Entry 8HG5 (electron microscopy, 2.90 A resolution); this record covers chains P and Q of the 3 polymer chains in the assembly.

Chain P:
Protein: Chlorophyll a-b binding protein, chloroplastic
From: Ostreococcus tauri
UniProt: Q3B9U7 (Q3B9U7_OSTTA); residue numbers follow UniProt; this construct covers 1-233
Amino-acid sequence (233 residues; row label = number of the first residue in the row):
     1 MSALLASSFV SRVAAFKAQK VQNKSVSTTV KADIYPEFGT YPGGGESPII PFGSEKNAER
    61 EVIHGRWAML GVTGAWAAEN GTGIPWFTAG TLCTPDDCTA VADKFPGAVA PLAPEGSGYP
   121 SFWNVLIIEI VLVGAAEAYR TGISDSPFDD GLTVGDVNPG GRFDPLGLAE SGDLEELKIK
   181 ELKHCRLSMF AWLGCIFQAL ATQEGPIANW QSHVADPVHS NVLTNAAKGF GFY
Disordered / not traced: 1-32
Disulfides: C93-C98
Ion coordination: chlorophyll a Mg (4 sites), coordinated by E37, E61, E181, Q198; chlorophyll b Mg site 1 near P106 (its only coordinating residue here); chlorophyll b Mg site 2 near L112 (its only coordinating residue here); Chlorophyll c2 Mg near E137 (its only coordinating residue here)
Small-molecule neighbours:
  - chlorophyll b (CHL), molecule 1: I63, R66, W67, L70, A136, Y139, R140, S146, P147, F148, L152, T153, V154, D156, V157, N158, P159, F163
  - chlorophyll b (CHL), molecule 2: W67, A89, G90, C93, C98, V101, F122, V125, I128, E129, L132, V133
  - chlorophyll b (CHL), molecule 3: A77, G81, F105, P106, G107, V109
  - chlorophyll b (CHL), molecule 4: W86, F87, T88, G90, T91, C93, F122, L126, E129
  - chlorophyll b (CHL), molecule 5: A110, P111, L112, A113, P114, Y119, P120, N124, V125, I128
  - chlorophyll b (CHL), molecule 6: V222, L223, T224, A226, A227, F230
  - chlorophyll a (CLA), molecule 1: D33, I34, P36, E37, I179, K180, K183, H184, L187
  - chlorophyll a (CLA), molecule 2: Y35, F38, G39, T40, Y41, P42, G45, S47, P48, I50, P51, F52, N57, A58, R60, E61, H64, R186, M189, F190, L193, F197
  - chlorophyll a (CLA), molecule 3: I49, F190, L193, F197
  - chlorophyll a (CLA), molecule 4: N57, R60, H64, W192, I196
  - chlorophyll a (CLA), molecule 5: R66, M69, L70, N158, P159, G160, F163, D164, L168, A169, L174, L177, K178, K180, E181, H184
  - chlorophyll a (CLA), molecule 6: W67, L70, G71, T73, G74, A77, A78, T82, I84, A89, V101, K104, F105, P106
  - chlorophyll a (CLA), molecule 7: T73, L168, L177, K180, H184, L187
  - chlorophyll a (CLA), molecule 8: L187, F190, A191, L193, G194, F197, Q198, A201, T202, N209, W210, S212, H213, S220, N221, V222, N225, F230
  - chlorophyll a (CLA), molecule 9: W210, H213, V214, P217, V218, N221, L223
  - Prasinoxanthin (IWJ; (3E,5E,7E,9E,11E,13E,15E,17E)-1-[(1S,4S)-2,2-dimethyl-6-methylidene-1,4-bis(oxidanyl)cyclohexyl]-3,7,12,16-tetramethyl-18-[(1R,4R)-2,6,6-trimethyl-4-oxidanyl-cyclohex-2-en-1-yl]octadeca-3,5,7,9,11,13,15,17-octaen-2-one), molecule 1: T73, W76, A77, N80, F148, R162, F163, P165
  - Prasinoxanthin (IWJ), molecule 2: F197, L200, A201, V222, L223, F230, F232
  - Prasinoxanthin (IWJ), molecule 3: F230, F232, Y233
  - Chlorophyll c2 (KC2): K56, E59, R60, I63, H64, W67, V133, G134, E137, R140, T141, I143
  - 9'-cis-neoxanthin (NEX; (1R,3R)-6-{(3E,5E,7E,9E,11E,13E,15E,17E)-18-[(1S,4R,6R)-4-hydroxy-2,2,6-trimethyl-7-oxabicyclo[4.1.0]hept-1-yl]-3,7,12,16-tetramethyloctadeca-1,3,5,7,9,11,13,15,17-nonaenylidene}-1,5,5-trimethylcyclohexane-1,3-diol): W67, L70, L132, A135, A136, Y139, P147, D149
  - Q6L ((1S)-3,5,5-trimethyl-4-[(3E,5E,7E,9E,11E,13E,15E,17E)-3,7,12,16-tetramethyl-18-[(1R,4R)-2,6,6-trimethyl-4-oxidanyl-cyclohex-2-en-1-yl]octadeca-3,5,7,9,11,13,15,17-octaenyl]cyclohex-3-en-1-ol), molecule 1: Y35, E37, F38, G39, K183, R186, L187, F190, P217, V218, N221, L223, T224
  - Q6L, molecule 2: F38, S47, P48, I49, I50, H64, W67, A68, L70, G71, G74, A75, W86, A89, M189, F190, W192, L193
  - Q6L, molecule 3: F38, A226, G229, F230, Y233
  - Q6L, molecule 4: M69, V72, T73, F163, D164, P165, L166, L168, H184, L187, S188, A191, C195, Q198, P206, I207, W210
  - Q6L, molecule 5: W86, F87, W192, I196, A199, L200
  - Q6L, molecule 6: T94, P95, F122, W123, L126, I130
From the paper describing this entry:
  - binding site for chlorophyll b: E129

Chain Q:
Protein: Chlorophyll a-b binding protein, chloroplastic
From: Ostreococcus tauri
UniProt: A0A090LYE8 (A0A090LYE8_OSTTA); residue numbers follow UniProt; this construct covers 29-253
Amino-acid sequence (226 residues; each row starts with the number of its first residue):
    28 XRRTKASVPA KRSAFKANKF GSLAPPDLYP EFGTYPGGGE SPVIPFGSEK NAEREIIHGR
    88 WAMLGVTGAW AAENGTGIPW FTAGTLCTPD DCTAVADKFP GAVAPLAPAG SGYPNFWAVL
   148 AIEIFLVGSA ECYRTGLFEN PFPELTQGDV TPGGRFDPLG FAEAGDLEEL KIKELKHSRL
   208 AMFAWLGCIM QALATQEGPI ANWTAHVADP IHANVLTNAA KGFKFY
Disulfides: C114-C119
Modified positions: ACE (acetyl group) at position 28; T31 (phosphothreonine; TPO)
Differences from the reference sequence: acetylation (28)
Ion coordination: chlorophyll a Mg (4 sites), coordinated by E58, E82, E201, Q218; chlorophyll b Mg site 1 near P127 (its only coordinating residue here); chlorophyll b Mg site 2 near L133 (its only coordinating residue here); chlorophyll b Mg site 3 near E150 (its only coordinating residue here); Chlorophyll c2 Mg near E158 (its only coordinating residue here)
Small-molecule neighbours:
  - chlorophyll b (CHL), molecule 1: I84, R87, W88, L91, A157, Y160, R161, N167, P168, F169, L172, T173, Q174, D176, V177, P179, F183
  - chlorophyll b (CHL), molecule 2: W88, A110, G111, C114, V122, L133, P141, V146, I149, E150, L153, V154
  - chlorophyll b (CHL), molecule 3: A98, N101, G102, F126, P127, G128, A129, V130
  - chlorophyll b (CHL), molecule 4: W107, F108, T109, G111, T112, C114, T115, F143, L147, E150
  - chlorophyll b (CHL), molecule 5: A131, P132, L133, P135, G139, Y140, P141, N142, V146, I149
  - chlorophyll b (CHL), molecule 6: V242, L243, A246, A247, F250
  - chlorophyll a (CLA), molecule 1: A51, P52, D54, L55, P57, E58, E196, I199, K200, K203, H204, L207
  - chlorophyll a (CLA), molecule 2: Y56, F59, G60, T61, Y62, P63, G66, E67, S68, P69, I71, P72, F73, G74, N78, A79, R81, E82, H85, R206, M209, F210, L213, I216
  - chlorophyll a (CLA), molecule 3: V70, F210, L213, M217
  - chlorophyll a (CLA), molecule 4: N78, R81, H85, W212, I216
  - chlorophyll a (CLA), molecule 5: R87, M90, L91, T178, P179, G180, F183, D184, F188, A189, L194, L197, K198, K200, E201, H204
  - chlorophyll a (CLA), molecule 6: W88, L91, G92, T94, G95, A98, A99, T103, A110, L113, V122, K125, F126, P127, L133
  - chlorophyll a (CLA), molecule 7: T94, W97, F188, L197, K200, H204, L207
  - chlorophyll a (CLA), molecule 8: F210, A211, L213, G214, M217, Q218, A221, T222, N229, W230, A232, H233, A240, N241, V242, N245, F250
  - chlorophyll a (CLA), molecule 9: W230, H233, V234, P237, I238, N241, L243
  - Prasinoxanthin (IWJ; (3E,5E,7E,9E,11E,13E,15E,17E)-1-[(1S,4S)-2,2-dimethyl-6-methylidene-1,4-bis(oxidanyl)cyclohexyl]-3,7,12,16-tetramethyl-18-[(1R,4R)-2,6,6-trimethyl-4-oxidanyl-cyclohex-2-en-1-yl]octadeca-3,5,7,9,11,13,15,17-octaen-2-one), molecule 1: L91, T94, W97, A98, N101, R182, F183, P185
  - Prasinoxanthin (IWJ), molecule 2: M217, L220, A221, V242, L243, F250, F252
  - Prasinoxanthin (IWJ), molecule 3: F250, F252, Y253
  - Chlorophyll c2 (KC2): K77, E80, R81, I84, H85, W88, V154, G155, E158, C159, R161, T162, L164
  - 9'-cis-neoxanthin (NEX; (1R,3R)-6-{(3E,5E,7E,9E,11E,13E,15E,17E)-18-[(1S,4R,6R)-4-hydroxy-2,2,6-trimethyl-7-oxabicyclo[4.1.0]hept-1-yl]-3,7,12,16-tetramethyloctadeca-1,3,5,7,9,11,13,15,17-nonaenylidene}-1,5,5-trimethylcyclohexane-1,3-diol): W88, F126, L153, V154, S156, A157, Y160, P168, F169
  - Q6L ((1S)-3,5,5-trimethyl-4-[(3E,5E,7E,9E,11E,13E,15E,17E)-3,7,12,16-tetramethyl-18-[(1R,4R)-2,6,6-trimethyl-4-oxidanyl-cyclohex-2-en-1-yl]octadeca-3,5,7,9,11,13,15,17-octaenyl]cyclohex-3-en-1-ol), molecule 1: Y56, E58, F59, G60, K203, R206, L207, F210, I238, N241, L243
  - Q6L, molecule 2: F59, V70, A246, G249, F250, Y253
  - Q6L, molecule 3: F59, S68, P69, V70, I71, H85, W88, A89, L91, G92, G95, A96, W107, F108, A110, M209, W212, L213
  - Q6L, molecule 4: R81, W107, F108, W212, I216, A219, L220
  - Q6L, molecule 5: M90, L91, V93, T94, W97, F183, D184, P185, L186, G187, F188, H204, L207, A208, A211, C215, Q218, P226, I227, N229, W230
  - Q6L, molecule 6: T115, P116, F143, W144, L147
From the paper describing this entry:
  - binding site for chlorophyll b: E150

Interface between chain P and chain Q:
Residue-residue contacts - 9 pairs, chain P then chain Q:
  R60(P) with P69(Q), hydrogen bond (side chain-backbone); V70(Q)
  T91(P) with A247(Q)
  P95(P) with I238(Q), hydrophobic
  D96(P) with H239(Q), salt bridge
  W123(P) with I238(Q), hydrophobic
  L200(P) with Y253(Q), hydrogen bond (backbone-side chain)
  Q203(P) with Y253(Q)
  F232(P) with F252(Q)
Other interface residues (no listed pair), chain P (9 interface residues in all): A199

In short:
The interface between chain P and chain Q involves 9 residues on one side and 7 on the other, with 2 hydrogen
bonds and 1 salt bridge. Polar pairs include D96(P)-H239(Q), R60(P)-P69(Q) and L200(P)-Y253(Q). The paper
reports a binding site for chlorophyll b at E129(P) and E150(Q).
Here chain P is Chlorophyll a-b binding protein, chloroplastic and chain Q is Chlorophyll a-b binding protein,
chloroplastic, both from Ostreococcus tauri. Entry 8HG5 (Cryo-EM structure of the prasinophyte-specific
light-harvesting complex (Lhcp)from Ostreococcus tauri) was determined by electron microscopy, deposited
together with 8HG3 and 8HG6.
